2WO6 - chains B and C; structure by X-ray diffraction, 2.50 A resolution.

[Chain B]
Molecule: Dual specificity tyrosine-phosphorylation- regulated kinase 1A
Organism: Homo sapiens
Notes: EC 2.7.12.1
UniProt: Q13627 (DYR1A_HUMAN); numbering as in UniProt (aligned over 127-485)
Amino-acid sequence (382 residues; row label = number of the first residue in the row):
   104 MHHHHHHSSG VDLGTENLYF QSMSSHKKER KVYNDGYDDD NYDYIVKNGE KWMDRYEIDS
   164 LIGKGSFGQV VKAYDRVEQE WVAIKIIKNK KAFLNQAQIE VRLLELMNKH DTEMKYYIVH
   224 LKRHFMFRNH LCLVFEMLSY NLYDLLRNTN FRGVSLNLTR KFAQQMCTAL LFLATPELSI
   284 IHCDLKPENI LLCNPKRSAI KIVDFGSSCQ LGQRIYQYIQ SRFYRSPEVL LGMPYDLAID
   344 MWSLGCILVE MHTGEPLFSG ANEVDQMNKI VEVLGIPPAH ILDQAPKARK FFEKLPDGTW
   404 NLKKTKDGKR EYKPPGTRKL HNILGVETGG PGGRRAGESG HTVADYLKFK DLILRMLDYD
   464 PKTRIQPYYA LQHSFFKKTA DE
Not modelled in the structure: 104-135, 408-412, 481-485
Modified positions: Y321 (o-phosphotyrosine; PTR)
Swiss-Prot annotation at these positions:
  - active site: D287 (Proton acceptor)
  - binding site (ATP): I165 to V173, K188, F238 to L241
  - modified residue: Y140 (Phosphotyrosine), Y145 (Phosphotyrosine), Y159 (Phosphotyrosine), Y177 (Phosphotyrosine), Y219 (Phosphotyrosine), S310 (Phosphoserine), Y319 (Phosphotyrosine), Y321 (Phosphotyrosine), T402 (Phosphothreonine), Y449 (Phosphotyrosine)
  - mutagenesis: K188 (K188R: Abolished protein kinase activity), Y321 (Y321F: Mildly reduces kinase activity. Does not abolish autophosphorylation on tyrosine residues)
Residues lining bound ligands: D15 (N-(5-{[(2S)-4-amino-2-(3-chlorophenyl)butanoyl]amino}-1H-indazol-3-yl)benzamide): I165, G166, K167, G168, F170, G171, Q172, V173, A186, K188, V222, F238, E239, M240, L241, S242, Y243, E291, N292, L294, V306, D307
What the authors report for this chain:
  - binding site for Artificial consensus sequence (chain C): F170, F196, Y246, D287, K289, E291, Y321, Q323, S324, Y327, E353
  - post-translational modification sites: Y140, Y159, Y177, S310, Y319, Y449
  - mutagenesis - Y321F: decreased catalytic activity on consensus peptide
  - mutagenesis - Y321F (Tm change 12 degC): decreased stability

[Chain C]
Molecule: Artificial consensus sequence
Amino-acid sequence (8 residues; each row starts with the number of its first residue):
     5 ARPGTPAL

[How chain B and chain C interact]
Residue-residue contacts (23; chain B residue first):
  F170(B) with L12(C), hydrophobic
  A195(B) with L12(C)
  F196(B) with L12(C), hydrophobic
  Y246(B) with R6(C)
  D287(B) with T9(C), hydrogen bond
  K289(B) with G8(C); T9(C), hydrogen bond
  P290(B) with R6(C)
  E291(B) with R6(C), salt bridge
  S310(B) with T9(C)
  Y319(B) with L12(C)
  Y321(B) with P10(C)
  I322(B) with P10(C), hydrophobic
  Q323(B) with P10(C)
  S324(B) with P7(C); G8(C), hydrogen bond (side chain-backbone); T9(C), hydrogen bond (side chain-backbone)
  R325(B) with P7(C)
  F326(B) with P7(C)
  Y327(B) with R6(C), hydrogen bond
  R328(B) with P10(C)
  E353(B) with R6(C), salt bridge
  P359(B) with R6(C)
Also at the interface, not in a pair above, chain B (21 interface residues in all): Q199
Also at the interface, not in a pair above, chain C (8 interface residues in all): A5, A11

[Overview]
21 residues of chain B face 8 of chain C across their interface; the contacts include 5 hydrogen bonds and 2
salt bridges. Polar contacts include E291(B)-R6(C), E353(B)-R6(C) and D287(B)-T9(C). From the paper: a binding
site for Artificial consensus sequence (chain C) at F170(B), F196(B) and Y246(B) among others; Y321F of chain
B reduces catalytic activity on consensus peptide.
Chain B is Dual specificity tyrosine-phosphorylation- regulated kinase 1A (Homo sapiens) and chain C is
Artificial consensus sequence; the structure, Human Dual-Specificity Tyrosine-Phosphorylation-Regulated Kinase
1A in complex with a consensus substrate peptide, was determined by X-ray diffraction (same publication as
3K2L and 2VX3).
